Entry 7O3Y (electron microscopy, 3.80 A resolution); this record covers chains D and C of the 6 polymer chains in the assembly.

Chain D (and C):
Protein: Protein sll0617
From: Synechocystis sp. (strain PCC 6803 / Kazusa)
Notes: chain C of this document is another copy of the same molecule, construct and numbering; everything in this record applies to it too
UniProtKB: Q55707 (Y617_SYNY3); numbering as in UniProt (aligned over 3-267)
Sequence (266 residues; each row starts with the number of its first residue):
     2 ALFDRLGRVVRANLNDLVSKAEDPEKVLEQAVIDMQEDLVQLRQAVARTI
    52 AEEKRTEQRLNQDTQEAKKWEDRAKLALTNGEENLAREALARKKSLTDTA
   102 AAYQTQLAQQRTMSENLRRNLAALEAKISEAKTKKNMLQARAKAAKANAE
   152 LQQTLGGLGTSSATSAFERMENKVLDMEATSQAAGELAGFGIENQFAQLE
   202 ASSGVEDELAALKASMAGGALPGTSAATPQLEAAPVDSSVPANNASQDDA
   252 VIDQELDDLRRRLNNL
Disordered / not traced: 217-267
Construct notes: expression tag (2)
From the paper describing this entry:
  - catalytic residues: Glu-126, Glu-179 (proposed by the authors, not directly observed)
  - mutagenesis - R44K, E126Q, E179Q: decreased catalytic activity on ATP
  - mutagenesis - R44K, E126Q, E179Q: decreased catalytic activity on GTP
  - mutagenesis - E126Q/E179Q: abolished catalytic activity
  - mutagenesis - K133R: unchanged catalytic activity
  - mutagenesis - F4E: decreased growth in response to high light
  - mutagenesis - V11E: abolished growth in response to high light

Interface between chain D and chain C:
Residue-residue contacts (21; chain D residue first):
  Arg-12(D) with Leu-3(C)
  Leu-15(D) with Leu-3(C), hydrophobic
  Asn-16(D) with Leu-3(C)
  Val-19(D) with Arg-6(C)
  Ala-22(D) with Val-10(C)
  Glu-23(D) with Arg-6(C), salt bridge; Arg-9(C), salt bridge; Val-10(C)
  Lys-27(D) with Ala-13(C); Asp-17(C)
  Val-28(D) with Arg-9(C); Ala-13(C), hydrophobic
  Glu-30(D) with Asn-16(C), hydrogen bond; Ser-20(C)
  Gln-31(D) with Arg-9(C); Arg-12(C); Ala-13(C); Asn-16(C)
  Ala-32(D) with Arg-9(C)
  Ile-34(D) with Asn-16(C)
  Asp-35(D) with Arg-12(C), salt bridge
Interface residues without a listed pair, chain C (10 interface residues in all): Leu-7

Summary:
13 residues of chain D face 10 of chain C across their interface; the contacts include 1 hydrogen bond and 3
salt bridges. Polar contacts include Glu-23(D)/Arg-6(C), Glu-23(D)/Arg-9(C) and Asp-35(D)/Arg-12(C). From the
paper: catalytic residues Glu-126(D) and Glu-179(D); R44K, E126Q and E179Q of chain D reduce catalytic
activity on ATP; 7 substitutions were tested in all.
Both chains are Protein sll0617 (Synechocystis sp. (strain PCC 6803 / Kazusa)). Entry 7O3Y (Structural basis
for VIPP1 oligomerization and maintenance of thylakoid membrane integrity) was determined by electron
microscopy (same publication as 7O3W, 7O3X, 7O3Z and 7O40).
